PDB entry 9HIY | electron microscopy, 2.30 A resolution | chains H and I of the 3 polymer chains in the assembly

[Chain H]
Protein: CDK-activating kinase assembly factor MAT1
Organism: Homo sapiens
Reference sequence: P51948 (MAT1_HUMAN), isoform P51948-1; residues 220-309 here = UniProt positions 220-309
Amino-acid sequence (93 residues; each row starts with the number of its first residue):
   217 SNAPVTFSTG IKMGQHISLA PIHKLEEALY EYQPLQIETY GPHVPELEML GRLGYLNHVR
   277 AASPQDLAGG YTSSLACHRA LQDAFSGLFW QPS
Not modelled in the structure: 217-243, 309
Sequence notes: expression tag (217-219)

[Chain I]
Protein: Cyclin-H
Organism: Homo sapiens
Reference sequence: P51946 (CCNH_HUMAN); numbering as in UniProt (aligned over 1-323)
Amino-acid sequence (324 residues; each row starts with the number of its first residue; numbering starts at 0):
     0 XMYHNSSQKR HWTFSSEEQL ARLRADANRK FRCKAVANGK VLPNDPVFLE PHEEMTLCKY
    60 YEKRLLEFCS VFKPAMPRSV VGTACMYFKR FYLNNSVMEY HPRIIMLTCA FLACKVDEFN
   120 VSSPQFVGNL RESPLGQEKA LEQILEYELL LIQQLNFHLI VHNPYRPFEG FLIDLKTRYP
   180 ILENPEILRK TADDFLNRIA LTDAYLLYTP SQIALTAILS SASRAGITME SYLSESLMLK
   240 ENRTCLSQLL DIMKSMRNLV KKYEPPRSEE VAVLKQKLER CHSAELALNV ITKKRKGYED
   300 DDYVSKKSKH EEEEWTDDDL VESL
Not modelled in the structure: 37-43, 131-132, 282-323
Modified / non-standard residues: ACE (acetyl group) at position 0
Sequence notes: acetylation (0)

[Interface between chain H and chain I]
Pairs across the interface - 48 pairs, chain H then chain I:
  Ile-253(H) / His-3(I)
  Glu-254(H) / His-3(I)
  Thr-255(H) / His-3(I)
  Tyr-256(H) / His-3(I)
  Tyr-256(H) / Lys-8(I)
  Pro-258(H) / Leu-236(I)  hydrophobic
  Leu-269(H) / Thr-176(I)
  Gly-270(H) / Thr-176(I)
  Tyr-271(H) / Ile-172(I)  hydrophobic
  Tyr-271(H) / Asp-173(I)
  Tyr-271(H) / Thr-176(I)
  Tyr-271(H) / Arg-177(I)
  His-274(H) / Lys-175(I)  hydrogen bond (side chain-backbone)
  His-274(H) / Thr-176(I)
  Val-275(H) / Ile-172(I)  hydrophobic
  Arg-295(H) / Met-1(I)
  Arg-295(H) / Arg-165(I)
  Ala-296(H) / Arg-165(I)
  Ala-296(H) / Gly-169(I)
  Leu-297(H) / Gly-169(I)
  Gln-298(H) / Met-1(I)
  Asp-299(H) / Met-1(I)
  Asp-299(H) / Arg-165(I)  salt bridge
  Asp-299(H) / Pro-166(I)
  Ala-300(H) / Pro-166(I)
  Ala-300(H) / Gly-169(I)
  Ala-300(H) / Phe-170(I)
  Ala-300(H) / Ser-210(I)
  Phe-301(H) / Phe-170(I)  hydrophobic
  Phe-301(H) / Asp-173(I)
  Ser-302(H) / His-3(I)  hydrogen bond
  Ser-302(H) / Ser-210(I)  hydrogen bond (backbone-side chain)
  Gly-303(H) / Thr-208(I)  hydrogen bond (backbone-side chain)
  Gly-303(H) / Ser-210(I)
  Gly-303(H) / Gln-211(I)
  Leu-304(H) / Phe-170(I)  hydrophobic
  Leu-304(H) / Ser-210(I)  hydrogen bond (backbone-side chain)
  Leu-304(H) / Gln-211(I)  hydrogen bond (backbone-side chain)
  Leu-304(H) / Leu-248(I)
  Phe-305(H) / Leu-238(I)  hydrophobic
  Phe-305(H) / Cys-244(I)  hydrophobic
  Trp-306(H) / Lys-8(I)
  Trp-306(H) / Gln-211(I)  hydrogen bond (backbone-side chain)
  Gln-307(H) / Gln-247(I)
  Gln-307(H) / Ile-251(I)
  Pro-308(H) / Thr-12(I)
  Pro-308(H) / Phe-13(I)
  Pro-308(H) / Leu-206(I)
Interface residues without a listed pair, chain H (25 interface residues in all): Cys-293
Interface residues without a listed pair, chain I (29 interface residues in all): Tyr-2, Asn-4, Ser-14, Leu-214, Asp-250

[In short]
25 residues of chain H and 29 residues of chain I are in contact; the contacts include 7 hydrogen bonds and 1
salt bridge. Among the polar pairs are Asp-299(H)/Arg-165(I), His-274(H)/Lys-175(I) and Ser-302(H)/His-3(I).
Here chain H is CDK-activating kinase assembly factor MAT1 and chain I is Cyclin-H, both from Homo sapiens.
Entry 9HIY (Cryo-EM structure of CAK (CDK7 D97N mutant) in complex with ATPgS) was determined by electron
microscopy.
